Entry 4YLC (X-ray diffraction, 3.10 A resolution); this record covers chains B and H of the 8 polymer chains in the assembly.

[Chain B (and H)]
Name: Heat shock protein Hsp20
Organism: Sulfolobus solfataricus (strain 98/2)
Notes: fragment: C-terminal residues 121-124 deletion; chain H of this document is another copy of the same molecule, construct and numbering; everything in this record applies to it too
Reference sequence: D0KNS6 (D0KNS6_SULS9); numbering as in UniProt (aligned over 1-120)
Amino-acid sequence (124 residues; each row starts with the number of its first residue; numbers below 1 keep their minus sign (Gly-3 is residue -3)):
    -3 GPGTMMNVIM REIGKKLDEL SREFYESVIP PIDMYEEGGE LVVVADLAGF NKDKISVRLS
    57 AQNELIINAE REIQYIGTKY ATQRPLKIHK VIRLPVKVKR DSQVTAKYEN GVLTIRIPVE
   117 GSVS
Unresolved in the structure: -3 to -2, 120 (chain H: -3 to -1, 95, 120)
Sequence notes: expression tag (-3 to 0)
From the paper describing this entry:
  - conformationally variable residues: Gly10 to Asp14
  - mutagenesis - L16W, F20W: unchanged growth
  - mutagenesis - M2S (10-fold), L13W (20-fold): decreased growth
  - mutagenesis - L13S (10- fold): increased growth

[Interface between chain B and chain H]
Pairs across the interface - 10 pairs, chain B then chain H:
  Asn3(B) with Ile9(H); Gly10(H)
  Met6(B) with Ile9(H), hydrophobic
  Arg7(B) with Met6(H); Arg7(H); Ile9(H); Gly10(H)
  Ile9(B) with Met6(H), hydrophobic
  Gly10(B) with Asn3(H), hydrogen bond (backbone-side chain)
  Lys11(B) with Asn3(H)
Other interface residues (no listed pair), chain H (8 interface residues in all): Met2, Glu8, Lys11

[Summary]
The interface between chain B and chain H involves 6 residues on one side and 8 on the other; the contacts
include 1 hydrogen bond. Its one hydrogen-bonded contact is Gly10(B)-Asn3(H). The paper reports that M2S and
L13W of chain B reduce growth; conformational variability at Gly10(B); 5 substitutions were tested in all.
Both chains are Heat shock protein Hsp20 (Sulfolobus solfataricus (strain 98/2)). Entry 4YLC (Crystal
Structure of Del-C4 mutant of hsp14.1 from Sulfolobus solfatataricus P2) was determined by X-ray diffraction
together with 4YL9 and 4YLB from the same study.
